Entry 9FGB (electron microscopy, 3.80 A resolution); this record covers chains B and C of the 6 polymer chains in the assembly.

Chain B:
Name: Gamma-aminobutyric acid receptor subunit beta-3
Source organism: Homo sapiens
Reference sequence: P28472 (GBRB3_HUMAN), isoform P28472-2; residues -24 to 448 here correspond to UniProt positions 1-473 (UniProt number = residue number + 25)
Chain sequence (473 residues; row label = number of the first residue in the row; numbers below 1 keep their minus sign (Met-24 is residue -24)):
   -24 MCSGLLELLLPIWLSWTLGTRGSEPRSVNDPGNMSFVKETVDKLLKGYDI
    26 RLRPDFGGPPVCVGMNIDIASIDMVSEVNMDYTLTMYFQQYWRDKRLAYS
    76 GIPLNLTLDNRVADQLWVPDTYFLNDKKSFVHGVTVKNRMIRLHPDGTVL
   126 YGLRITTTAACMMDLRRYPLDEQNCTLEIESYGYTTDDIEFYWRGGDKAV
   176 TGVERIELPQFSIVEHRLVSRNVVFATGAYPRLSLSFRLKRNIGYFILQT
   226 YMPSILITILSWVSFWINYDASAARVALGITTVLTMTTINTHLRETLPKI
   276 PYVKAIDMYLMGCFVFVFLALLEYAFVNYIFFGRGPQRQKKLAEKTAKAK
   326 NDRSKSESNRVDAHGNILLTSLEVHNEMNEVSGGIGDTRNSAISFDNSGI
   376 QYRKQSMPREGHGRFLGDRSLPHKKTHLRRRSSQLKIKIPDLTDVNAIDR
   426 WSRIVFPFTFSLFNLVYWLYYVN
Disordered / not traced: -24 to 9, 313-419, 448
Disulfide bonds: Cys136-Cys150
Glycans and other covalent adducts: N-acetylglucosamine (NAG) linked to Asn80, Asn149
Curated features (UniProtKB/Swiss-Prot):
  - binding site (benzamidine): Asp95 to Tyr97, Glu155 to Tyr157, Phe200
  - binding site (4-aminobutanoate): Tyr97, Glu155, Tyr157, Thr202
  - binding site (histamine): Tyr97, Ser156, Tyr157, Thr202
  - glycosylation (N-linked (GlcNAc...) asparagine): Asn8, Asn80, Asn149

Chain C:
Name: Gamma-aminobutyric acid receptor subunit gamma-2
Source organism: Homo sapiens
Reference sequence: P18507 (GBRG2_HUMAN), isoform P18507-2; residues -38 to 436 here correspond to UniProt positions 1-475 (UniProt number = residue number + 39)
Chain sequence (495 residues; each row starts with the number of its first residue; numbers below 1 keep their minus sign (Met-38 is residue -38)):
   -38 MSSPNIWSTGSSVYSTPVFSQKMTVWILLLLSLYPGFTSQKSDDDYEDYA
    12 SNKTWVLTPKVPEGDVTVILNNLLEGYDNKLRPDIGVKPTLIHTDMYVNS
    62 IGPVNAINMEYTIDIFFAQTWYDRRLKFNSTIKVLRLNSNMVGKIWIPDT
   112 FFRNSKKADAHWITTPNRMLRIWNDGRVLYTLRLTIDAECQLQLHNFPMD
   162 EHSCPLEFSSYGYPREEIVYQWKRSSVEVGDTRSWRLYQFSFVGLRNTTE
   212 VVKTTSGDYVVMSVYFDLSRRMGYFTIQTYIPCTLIVVLSWVSFWINKDA
   262 VPARTSLGITTVLTMTTLSTIARKSLPKVSYVTAMDLFVSVCFIFVFSAL
   312 VEYGTLHYFVSNRKPSKDKDKKKKNPLLRMFSFKAPTIDIRPRSATIQMN
   362 NATHLQERDEEYGYECLDGKDCASFFCCFEDCRTGAWRHGRIHIRIAKMD
   412 SYARIFFPTAFCLFNLVYWVSYLYLGGSGGSGGSGKTETSQVAPA
Disordered / not traced: -38 to 25, 325-405, 437-456
Disulfide bonds: Cys151-Cys165
Glycans and other covalent adducts: N-acetylglucosamine (NAG) linked to Asn208
Sequence notes: expression tag (437-456)
Curated features (UniProtKB/Swiss-Prot):
  - region: Arg394 to Asp411 (Interaction with GABARAP)
  - glycosylation (N-linked (GlcNAc...) asparagine): Asn13, Asn90, Asn208

How chain B and chain C interact:
Residue-residue contacts (84; chain B residue first):
  Lys13(B) - Gly37(C)
  Ser46(B) - Glu150(C)
  Asp48(B) - Lys117(C)  salt bridge
  Met49(B) - Asn69(C)  hydrogen bond
  Tyr62(B) - Phe112(C)
  Tyr62(B) - Arg114(C)
  Tyr62(B) - Tyr172(C)  hydrophobic
  Gln64(B) - Thr216(C)  hydrogen bond
  Leu79(B) - Gly47(C)
  Asn80(B) - Glu178(C)
  Thr82(B) - Gly173(C)
  Thr82(B) - Tyr174(C)
  Thr82(B) - Glu178(C)
  Asp84(B) - Asn40(C)
  Asp84(B) - Lys41(C)
  Arg86(B) - Asn40(C)
  Arg86(B) - Gly104(C)  hydrogen bond (side chain-backbone)
  Gln90(B) - Lys41(C)
  His107(B) - Ser116(C)
  His107(B) - Lys117(C)
  Val109(B) - Phe112(C)
  Val109(B) - Ala119(C)
  Val109(B) - Asp120(C)
  Val109(B) - Leu145(C)  hydrophobic
  Thr110(B) - Thr111(C)  hydrogen bond (side chain-backbone)
  Thr110(B) - Leu145(C)
  Val111(B) - Asp110(C)
  Asn113(B) - Phe112(C)
  Arg114(B) - Tyr172(C)
  Met115(B) - Tyr172(C)  hydrophobic
  Arg117(B) - Gly173(C)  hydrogen bond (side chain-backbone)
  Arg117(B) - Pro175(C)
  Arg117(B) - Ser217(C)  hydrogen bond (side chain-backbone)
  Arg117(B) - Tyr220(C)  hydrogen bond
  Gly127(B) - Tyr172(C)
  Leu128(B) - Tyr172(C)  hydrogen bond (backbone-side chain)
  Arg129(B) - Phe112(C)
  Arg129(B) - Phe113(C)  hydrogen bond (side chain-backbone)
  Arg129(B) - Arg114(C)
  Arg129(B) - Ser116(C)  hydrogen bond (side chain-backbone)
  Arg129(B) - Tyr172(C)  hydrogen bond (backbone-side chain)
  Glu182(B) - Gln154(C)
  Pro184(B) - Lys289(C)
  Pro184(B) - Val290(C)
  Pro184(B) - Ser291(C)
  Gln185(B) - Lys289(C)
  Asn217(B) - Ser291(C)
  Tyr220(B) - Arg284(C)
  Tyr220(B) - Val290(C)
  Tyr220(B) - Ser291(C)
  Leu223(B) - Val293(C)  hydrophobic
  Leu223(B) - Asp297(C)
  Leu223(B) - Ser301(C)
  Gln224(B) - Arg284(C)
  Gln224(B) - Asp297(C)
  Leu231(B) - Phe304(C)  hydrophobic
  Leu231(B) - Phe308(C)
  Ile232(B) - Val273(C)  hydrophobic
  Leu235(B) - Val273(C)  hydrophobic
  Leu235(B) - Phe308(C)  hydrophobic
  Leu235(B) - Leu311(C)  hydrophobic
  Trp241(B) - His318(C)
  Trp241(B) - Tyr319(C)
  Trp241(B) - Asn323(C)  hydrogen bond (backbone-side chain)
  Ile242(B) - His318(C)
  Asn243(B) - His318(C)  hydrogen bond (backbone-side chain)
  Asn243(B) - Asn323(C)  hydrogen bond
  Ala249(B) - Val262(C)  hydrophobic
  Ala249(B) - Pro263(C)  hydrophobic
  Ala249(B) - Thr266(C)
  Leu253(B) - Thr266(C)
  Leu253(B) - Ile270(C)  hydrophobic
  Thr256(B) - Ile270(C)
  Thr257(B) - Ile270(C)
  Leu259(B) - Leu274(C)  hydrophobic
  Thr260(B) - Leu274(C)
  Thr260(B) - Thr277(C)
  Ile264(B) - Thr277(C)
  His267(B) - Thr281(C)
  Thr271(B) - Lys289(C)
  Leu272(B) - Lys289(C)
  Pro273(B) - Lys289(C)
  Arg428(B) - Tyr319(C)
  Arg428(B) - Asn323(C)
Also at the interface, not in a pair above, chain B (60 interface residues in all): Leu20, Asn41, Leu83, Val87, Phe105, Gly219, Ile234, Val238, Ala246, Ala248, Ala252, Thr263
Also at the interface, not in a pair above, chain C (58 interface residues in all): Tyr38, Asp39, Leu42, Pro109, Ala121, Arg129, Leu143, Gln152, Ser280, Val312, Gly315

Overview:
The interface between chain B and chain C involves 60 residues on one side and 58 on the other; the contacts
include 14 hydrogen bonds and 1 salt bridge. Among the polar pairs are Asp48(B)-Lys117(C), Met49(B)-Asn69(C)
and Gln64(B)-Thr216(C). Covalently linked N-acetylglucosamine: at Asn80(B) and Asn149(B).
Here chain B is Gamma-aminobutyric acid receptor subunit beta-3 and chain C is Gamma-aminobutyric acid
receptor subunit gamma-2, both from Homo sapiens. Entry 9FGB (Cryo-EM structure of the full-length
alpha1beta3gamma2 GABA(A) receptor in SMALPs bound to one PIP2 molecule at ...) was determined by electron
microscopy.
